Entry 6O7H (electron microscopy, 2.90 A resolution); this record covers chains E and G of the 9 polymer chains in the assembly.

== Chain E ==
Name: Csm4
Organism: Thermococcus onnurineus (strain NA1)
UniProt: B6YWC1 (B6YWC1_THEON); residues 1-289 here = UniProt positions 1-289
Sequence (289 residues; row label = number of the first residue in the row):
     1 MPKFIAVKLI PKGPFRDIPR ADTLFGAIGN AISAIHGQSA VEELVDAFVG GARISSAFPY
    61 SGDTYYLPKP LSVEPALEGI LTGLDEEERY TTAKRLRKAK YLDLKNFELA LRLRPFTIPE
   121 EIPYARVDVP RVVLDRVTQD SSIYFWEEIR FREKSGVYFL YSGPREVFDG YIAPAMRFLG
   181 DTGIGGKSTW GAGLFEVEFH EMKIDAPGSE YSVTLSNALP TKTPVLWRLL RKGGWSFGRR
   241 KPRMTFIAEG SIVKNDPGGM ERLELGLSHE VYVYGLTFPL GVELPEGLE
Not modelled in the structure: 1, 288-289

== Chain G ==
Molecule: 38-nt RNA strand
Sequence (38 nucleotides; each row starts with the number of its first residue; numbers below 1 keep their minus sign (G-8 is residue -8)):
    -8 GUGGAAAGGC GGGCAGAGGC GGUUUGCGUA UUGGGCGC
Not modelled in the structure: 19-29

== How chain E and chain G interact ==
Contacting residue pairs (59):
  Arg16(E) - G-5(G)  salt bridge to the phosphate
  Thr23(E) - U-7(G)  hydrogen bond to the phosphate
  Thr23(E) - G-6(G)  phosphate contact
  Phe25(E) - G-8(G)  phosphate contact
  Gly26(E) - G-8(G)  phosphate contact
  Gly26(E) - U-7(G)  phosphate contact
  Ala27(E) - U-7(G)  base contact
  Gly29(E) - G-8(G)  sugar contact
  Asn30(E) - G-8(G)  base contact
  Asn30(E) - U-7(G)  hydrogen bond to the phosphate
  Ser33(E) - G-8(G)  base contact
  Gln38(E) - G-8(G)  base contact
  Val41(E) - G-8(G)  base contact
  Glu42(E) - G-8(G)  hydrogen bond to the base
  Val45(E) - G-8(G)  phosphate contact
  Pro130(E) - G0(G)  sugar contact
  Arg131(E) - G0(G)  phosphate contact
  Val132(E) - A-2(G)  hydrogen bond to the sugar
  Val132(E) - G-1(G)  sugar contact
  Val132(E) - G0(G)  sugar contact
  Val133(E) - A-2(G)  base contact
  Leu134(E) - G-1(G)  hydrogen bond to the phosphate
  Leu134(E) - C1(G)  sugar contact
  Arg136(E) - G-1(G)  salt bridge to the phosphate
  Gln139(E) - G-1(G)  hydrogen bond to the base
  Gln139(E) - G2(G)  sugar contact
  Ser141(E) - G0(G)  hydrogen bond to the base
  Ser141(E) - C1(G)  base contact
  Ile143(E) - G0(G)  base contact
  Tyr144(E) - A-2(G)  stacking on the base
  Leu179(E) - U-7(G)  base contact
  Gly183(E) - U-7(G)  hydrogen bond to the base
  Ile184(E) - U-7(G)  base contact
  Gly185(E) - U-7(G)  hydrogen bond to the base
  Gly185(E) - G-5(G)  phosphate contact
  Gly186(E) - G-5(G)  hydrogen bond to the phosphate
  Gly186(E) - A-4(G)  phosphate contact
  Lys187(E) - A-4(G)  phosphate contact
  Lys187(E) - A-3(G)  salt bridge to the phosphate
  Lys187(E) - A-2(G)  salt bridge to the phosphate
  Ser188(E) - A-4(G)  phosphate contact
  Thr189(E) - A-3(G)  phosphate contact
  Trp190(E) - A-2(G)  base contact
  Lys232(E) - G-6(G)  salt bridge to the phosphate
  Gly233(E) - G-6(G)  hydrogen bond to the base
  Gly234(E) - G-6(G)  phosphate contact
  Trp235(E) - U-7(G)  sugar contact
  Trp235(E) - G-6(G)  hydrogen bond to the base
  Trp235(E) - G-5(G)  stacking on the base
  Ser236(E) - G-8(G)  sugar contact
  Ser236(E) - U-7(G)  hydrogen bond to the phosphate
  Phe237(E) - G-8(G)  sugar contact
  Lys241(E) - U-7(G)  salt bridge to the phosphate
  Lys241(E) - G-6(G)  salt bridge to the phosphate
  Arg243(E) - G-6(G)  hydrogen bond to the base
  His269(E) - G-8(G)  stacking on the base
  Glu270(E) - G-8(G)  hydrogen bond to the base
  Val271(E) - U-7(G)  phosphate contact
  Tyr272(E) - G-8(G)  sugar contact
Also at the interface, not in a pair above, chain E (46 interface residues in all): Trp146, Thr182, Gly238

== Summary ==
46 residues of chain E and 11 residues of chain G are in contact; the contacts include 15 hydrogen bonds, 7
salt bridges and 3 aromatic stacking contacts. Polar pairs include Glu42(E)-G-8(G), Gln139(E)-G-1(G) and
Ser141(E)-G0(G).
Chain E is Csm4 (Thermococcus onnurineus (strain NA1)) and chain G is a 38-nt RNA strand; the structure,
Cryo-EM structure of Csm-crRNA-target RNA ternary complex in complex with cA4 in type III-A CRISPR-Cas system,
was determined by electron microscopy (same publication as 6O73, 6O74, 6O75, 6O78, 6O79, 6O7B and 3 further
entries).
